Entry 1PG7 (X-ray diffraction, 2.50 A resolution); this record covers chains H and X of the 4 polymer chains in the assembly.

[Chain H]
Protein: humanized antibody D3H44
Source organism: Mus musculus, Homo sapiens
Notes: fragment: antigen-binding fragment; antibody fragment or engineered binder
Chain sequence (217 residues; row label = number of the first residue in the row; a row labelled like 82A-82C holds insertion residues (82A, then the next letters in order)):
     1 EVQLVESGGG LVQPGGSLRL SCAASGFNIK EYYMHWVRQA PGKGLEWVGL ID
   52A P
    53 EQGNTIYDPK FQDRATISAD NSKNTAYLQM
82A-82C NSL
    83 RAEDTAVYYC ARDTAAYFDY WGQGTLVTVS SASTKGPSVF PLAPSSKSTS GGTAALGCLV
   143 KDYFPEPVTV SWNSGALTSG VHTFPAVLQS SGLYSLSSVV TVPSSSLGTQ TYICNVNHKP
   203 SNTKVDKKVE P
Unresolved in the structure: 129-132
Disulfides: Cys22-Cys92, Cys140-Cys196

[Chain X]
Protein: murine antibody 6A6 Fab fragment
Source organism: Mus musculus
Notes: antibody fragment or engineered binder
Chain sequence (220 residues; each row starts with the number of its first residue; a row labelled like 82A-82C holds insertion residues (82A, then the next letters in order)):
     1 EVQLQQSGPE LVKPGASVKI SCKASGYSFT GHLLNWVKQS HGKNLEWIGL VH
   52A P
    53 HNGAITYNQK FKDKATLTVD RSSTTAYIEL
82A-82C VRL
    83 TSNDSAVYYC AREDFRYH
100A-100C YSM
   101 DYWGQGTSVT VSSAKTTPPS VYPLAPVCGD TTGSSVTLGC LVKGYFPEPV TLTWNSGSLS
   161 SGVHTFPAVL QSDLYTLSSS VTVTSSTWPS QSVTCNVAHP ASSTKVDKKI VPK
Disulfides: Cys22-Cys92, Cys140-Cys195

[Interface between chain H and chain X]
Contacting residue pairs (18; chain H residue first):
  Tyr33(H) with His32(X); Arg98(X)
  Asp52(H) with Tyr99(X), hydrogen bond
  Glu53(H) with Val2(X); Tyr27(X); His32(X); Arg94(X), salt bridge
  Gln54(H) with Tyr99(X)
  Asn56(H) with Tyr99(X), hydrogen bond
  Ile58(H) with Tyr99(X)
  Asp95(H) with Arg98(X), salt bridge
  Thr96(H) with His53(X)
  Ala97(H) with Thr30(X); His52(X); Arg98(X)
  Ala98(H) with Phe97(X), hydrophobic; Arg98(X)
  Tyr99(H) with His53(X)
Also at the interface, not in a pair above, chain X (11 interface residues in all): Gly31

[In short]
The chain H/chain X interface involves 11 residues from each chain; the contacts include 2 hydrogen bonds and
2 salt bridges. Among the polar pairs are Glu53(H)-Arg94(X), Asp95(H)-Arg98(X) and Asp52(H)-Tyr99(X).
Chain H is humanized antibody D3H44 (Mus musculus, Homo sapiens) and chain X is murine antibody 6A6 Fab
fragment (Mus musculus); the structure, Murine 6A6 Fab in complex with humanized anti-Tissue Factor D3H44 Fab,
was determined by X-ray diffraction.
